PDB entry 7JY7 | electron microscopy, 2.90 A resolution | chains E and U of the 12 polymer chains in the assembly

# Chain E
Molecule: Protein RecA
Source organism: Escherichia coli
UniProtKB: A0A376NU07 (A0A376NU07_ECOLX); residues 0-333 here correspond to UniProt positions 1-334 (UniProt number = residue number + 1)
Sequence (334 residues; row label = number of the first residue in the row; numbering starts at 0):
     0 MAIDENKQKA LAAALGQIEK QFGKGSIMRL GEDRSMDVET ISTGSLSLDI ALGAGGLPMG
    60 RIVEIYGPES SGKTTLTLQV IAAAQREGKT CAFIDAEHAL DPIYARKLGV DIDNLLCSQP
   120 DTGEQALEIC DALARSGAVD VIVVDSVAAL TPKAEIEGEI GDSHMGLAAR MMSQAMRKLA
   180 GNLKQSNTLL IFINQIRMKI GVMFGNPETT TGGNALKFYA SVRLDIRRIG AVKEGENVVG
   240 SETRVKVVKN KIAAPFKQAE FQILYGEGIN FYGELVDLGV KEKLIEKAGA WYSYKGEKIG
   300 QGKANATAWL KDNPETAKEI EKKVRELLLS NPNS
Not modelled in the structure: 0
Ion coordination: Mg2+: Thr73 (together with ATP-gamma-S)
Ligand contacts:
  - ATP-gamma-S (AGS; phosphothiophosphoric acid-adenylate ester), molecule 1: Pro67, Glu68, Ser69, Ser70, Gly71, Lys72, Thr73, Thr74, Glu96, Asp100, Tyr103, Ser240, Tyr264, Gly265
  - ATP-gamma-S (AGS), molecule 2: Phe217, Lys248, Asn249, Lys250, Ile251, Ala252, Ala253, Pro254
What the authors report for this chain:
  - binding site for the 48-nt DNA strand (chain U): Arg226
  - mutagenesis - K286N, K302N: decreased binding to dsDNA (citing earlier work)

# Chain U
Molecule: 48-nt DNA strand
Sequence (48 nucleotides; numbered 1 to 48; the number before each row is that of its first residue):
     1 CGGTGTCGAG TCAGCCTATT TTTTTTTTTT ATTCAATTAA GCAAGTAC

# Chain E / chain U interface
Contacting residue pairs - 15 pairs, chain E then chain U:
  Pro67(E) - DT26(U)  phosphate contact
  Phe203(E) - DT20(U)  base contact
  Phe203(E) - DT21(U)  base contact
  Gly204(E) - DT23(U)  sugar contact
  Gly204(E) - DT24(U)  base contact
  Asn205(E) - DT24(U)  sugar contact
  Pro206(E) - DT24(U)  base contact
  Arg226(E) - DT26(U)  salt bridge to the phosphate
  Arg227(E) - DT27(U)  base contact
  Arg227(E) - DT28(U)  salt bridge to the phosphate
  Ile228(E) - DT27(U)  sugar contact
  Gly229(E) - DT27(U)  sugar contact
  Gly229(E) - DT28(U)  phosphate contact
  Ala230(E) - DT28(U)  hydrogen bond to the phosphate
  Arg243(E) - DT27(U)  base contact
Interface residues without a listed pair, chain E (13 interface residues in all): Glu207, Lys245
Interface residues without a listed pair, chain U (9 interface residues in all): DT22, DT25

# Overview
13 residues of chain E and 9 residues of chain U are in contact; the contacts include 1 hydrogen bond and 2
salt bridges. Polar contacts include Ala230(E)-DT28(U), Arg226(E)-DT26(U) and Arg227(E)-DT28(U). From the
paper: a binding site for the 48-nt DNA strand (chain U) at Arg226(E); K286N and K302N of chain E reduce
binding to dsDNA.
Chain E is Protein RecA (Escherichia coli) and chain U is a 48-nt DNA strand; the structure, Structure of a 12
base pair RecA-D loop complex, was determined by electron microscopy (same publication as 7JY6, 7JY8 and
7JY9).
